7BDX - chains A and E of the 6 polymer chains in the assembly; structure by X-ray diffraction, 2.60 A resolution.

[Chain A]
Molecule: Heat shock factor 2-binding protein
Source organism: Homo sapiens
Reference sequence: O75031 (HSF2B_HUMAN); residue numbers follow UniProt; this construct covers 122-334
Amino-acid sequence (214 residues; numbered 121 to 334; the number before each row is that of its first residue):
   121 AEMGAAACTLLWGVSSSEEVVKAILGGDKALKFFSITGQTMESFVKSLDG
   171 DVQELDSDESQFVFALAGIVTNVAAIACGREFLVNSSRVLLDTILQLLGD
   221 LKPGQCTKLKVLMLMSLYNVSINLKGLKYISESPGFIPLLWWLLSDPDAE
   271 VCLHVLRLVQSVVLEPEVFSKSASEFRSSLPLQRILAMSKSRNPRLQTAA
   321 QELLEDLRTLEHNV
Not modelled in the structure: 332-334
Differences from the reference sequence: expression tag (121)
Modified / non-standard residues: Mse-123, Mse-161, Mse-233, Mse-235, Mse-308 (selenomethionine; parent Met)
Ion coordination: Mg2+: Asp-220 (shared with 1 residue of chain B)
Reported in the primary citation:
  - self-association interface (contacts with another copy of this molecule); pairs are residue here / residue on that copy: Leu-131/Leu-130, Phe-153/Leu-130, Glu-122, Mse-123, Ala-126, Ala-127, Leu-130, Val-134, Val-140, Ile-144, Leu-151, Phe-153, Ile-156
  - mutagenesis - G199D: abolished binding to Breast cancer type 2 susceptibility protein (chain E)
  - mutagenesis - E201A, K245T: unchanged binding to Breast cancer type 2 susceptibility protein (chain E)

[Chain E]
Molecule: Breast cancer type 2 susceptibility protein
Source organism: Homo sapiens
Reference sequence: P51587 (BRCA2_HUMAN); residues 2291-2343 here = UniProt positions 2291-2343
Amino-acid sequence (59 residues; row label = number of the first residue in the row):
  2291 NEFDRIIENQEKSLKASKSTPDGTIKDRRLFMHHVSLEPITTVPFRTTKE
  2341 RQENLYFQG
Not modelled in the structure: 2344-2349
Differences from the reference sequence: conflict Thr-2332 (Cys in P51587); expression tag (2344-2349)
Modified / non-standard residues: Mse-2322 (selenomethionine; parent Met)
Reported in the primary citation:
  - mutagenesis - E2292L: unchanged binding to Heat shock factor 2-binding protein (chain A)

[How chain A and chain E interact]
Residue-residue contacts (53; chain A residue first):
  Thr-129(A) / Pro-2334(E)
  Trp-132(A) / Thr-2332(E)  hydrogen bond
  Trp-132(A) / Val-2333(E)
  Trp-132(A) / Pro-2334(E)  hydrophobic
  Trp-132(A) / Phe-2335(E)  hydrophobic
  Gly-133(A) / Pro-2334(E)
  Ser-136(A) / Thr-2331(E)
  Asp-176(A) / Thr-2337(E)  hydrogen bond
  Asp-176(A) / Thr-2338(E)  hydrogen bond (side chain-backbone)
  Phe-184(A) / Phe-2335(E)  hydrophobic
  Gly-188(A) / Thr-2332(E)  hydrogen bond (backbone-side chain)
  Thr-191(A) / Ile-2330(E)
  Thr-191(A) / Thr-2332(E)
  Asn-192(A) / Thr-2331(E)
  Asn-192(A) / Thr-2332(E)  hydrogen bond (side chain-backbone)
  Ala-195(A) / Pro-2329(E)
  Ala-195(A) / Ile-2330(E)
  Ala-195(A) / Thr-2331(E)
  Ala-197(A) / Asp-2312(E)
  Ala-197(A) / Gly-2313(E)
  Ala-197(A) / Asp-2317(E)
  Cys-198(A) / Asp-2312(E)
  Arg-200(A) / Asp-2317(E)  salt bridge
  Arg-200(A) / Pro-2329(E)
  Glu-201(A) / Asp-2312(E)
  Glu-201(A) / Lys-2316(E)
  Lys-228(A) / Phe-2335(E)
  Leu-232(A) / Thr-2332(E)
  Leu-232(A) / Phe-2335(E)  hydrophobic
  Mse-235(A) / Thr-2332(E)
  Tyr-238(A) / Leu-2327(E)
  Tyr-238(A) / Glu-2328(E)  hydrogen bond (side chain-backbone)
  Asn-239(A) / Pro-2329(E)
  Asn-239(A) / Ile-2330(E)  hydrogen bond (side chain-backbone)
  Ser-241(A) / Arg-2318(E)  hydrogen bond (backbone-side chain)
  Ile-242(A) / Asp-2317(E)
  Ile-242(A) / Arg-2318(E)  hydrogen bond (backbone-backbone)
  Ile-242(A) / Leu-2320(E)  hydrophobic
  Ile-242(A) / Glu-2328(E)
  Ile-242(A) / Pro-2329(E)
  Asn-243(A) / Lys-2316(E)  hydrogen bond (side chain-backbone)
  Asn-243(A) / Asp-2317(E)
  Leu-244(A) / Lys-2316(E)  hydrogen bond (backbone-backbone)
  Leu-244(A) / Arg-2318(E)
  Leu-247(A) / Arg-2318(E)
  Ser-281(A) / Arg-2318(E)  hydrogen bond
  Ser-281(A) / Leu-2327(E)
  Leu-284(A) / Arg-2318(E)  hydrogen bond (backbone-side chain)
  Glu-285(A) / Arg-2318(E)
  Glu-285(A) / Arg-2319(E)
  Glu-285(A) / Leu-2320(E)
  Glu-285(A) / Mse-2322(E)
  Thr-329(A) / His-2324(E)
Interface residues without a listed pair, chain A (33 interface residues in all): Glu-138, Gln-181, Lys-245, Gln-280, Leu-330
Interface residues without a listed pair, chain E (22 interface residues in all): Thr-2310, Lys-2339
The authors on this interface:
  - hot spots on chain A (mutagenesis) - N192R, Y238A, N239K, N243H: abolished binding to Breast cancer type 2 susceptibility protein (chain E)
  - hot spots on chain A (mutagenesis) - M235T, R277E: decreased binding to Breast cancer type 2 susceptibility protein (chain E)
  - interface residues, chain E: Asp-2312(E)

[In short]
33 residues of chain A and 22 residues of chain E are in contact, with 13 hydrogen bonds and 1 salt bridge.
Polar pairs include Arg-200(A)/Asp-2317(E), Trp-132(A)/Thr-2332(E) and Asp-176(A)/Thr-2337(E). From the paper:
G199D, N192R and Y238A of chain A, among others, abolish binding to Breast cancer type 2 susceptibility
protein (chain E); the interface residue Asp-2312(E); 10 substitutions were tested in all.
Chain A is Heat shock factor 2-binding protein and chain E is Breast cancer type 2 susceptibility protein,
both from Homo sapiens; the structure, Armadillo domain of HSF2BP in complex with BRCA2 peptide, was
determined by X-ray diffraction.
